PDB entry 3ZPE | X-ray diffraction, 2.20 A resolution | chain A

== Chain A ==
Protein: Fiber
Organism: Avirulent turkey hemorrhagic enteritis virus
Notes: fragment: head domain, residues 301-454
Reference sequence: Q2TLC1 (Q2TLC1_9ADEN); residue numbers follow UniProt; this construct covers 301-454
Sequence (190 residues; each row starts with the number of its first residue):
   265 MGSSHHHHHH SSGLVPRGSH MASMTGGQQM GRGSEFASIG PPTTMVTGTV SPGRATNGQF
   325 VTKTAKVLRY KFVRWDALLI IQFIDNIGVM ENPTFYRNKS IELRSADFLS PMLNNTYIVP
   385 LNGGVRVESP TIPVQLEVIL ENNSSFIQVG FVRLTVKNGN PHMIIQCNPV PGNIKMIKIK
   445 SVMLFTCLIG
Not modelled in the structure: 265-316
Sequence notes: expression tag (265-300)
From the paper describing this entry:
  - binding site for phosphate ion: Arg368, Lys421, Asn422, Lys439
  - self-association interface (contacts with another copy of this molecule); pairs are residue here / residue on that copy: Arg390-Glu401 (salt bridge)
  - mutagenesis - E392A: decreased binding to 3'-sialyllactose
  - mutagenesis - K421A: abolished binding to 3'-sialyllactose

== In short ==
From the paper: a binding site for phosphate ion at Arg368, Lys421 and Asn422 among others; E392A reduces
binding to 3'-sialyllactose.
Chain A is Fiber (Avirulent turkey hemorrhagic enteritis virus); the structure, Structure of the
carboxy-terminal domain of the turkey type 3 siadenovirus fibre, was determined by X-ray diffraction together
with 4D62, 4D63, 4CW8 and 3ZPF from the same study.
